8T87 - chains A and B; structure by X-ray diffraction, 1.62 A resolution.

# Chain A (and B)
Molecule: Fluorophosphonate-binding serine hydrolase E
Source organism: Staphylococcus aureus USA300-0114
Notes: EC 3.-.-.-; chain B of this document is another copy of the same molecule, construct and numbering; everything in this record applies to it too
UniProt: Q2FDS6 (Y2518_STAA3); numbering as in UniProt (aligned over 1-276)
Amino-acid sequence (279 residues; numbered -2 to 276; the number before each row is that of its first residue; numbers below 1 keep their minus sign (Gly-2 is residue -2)):
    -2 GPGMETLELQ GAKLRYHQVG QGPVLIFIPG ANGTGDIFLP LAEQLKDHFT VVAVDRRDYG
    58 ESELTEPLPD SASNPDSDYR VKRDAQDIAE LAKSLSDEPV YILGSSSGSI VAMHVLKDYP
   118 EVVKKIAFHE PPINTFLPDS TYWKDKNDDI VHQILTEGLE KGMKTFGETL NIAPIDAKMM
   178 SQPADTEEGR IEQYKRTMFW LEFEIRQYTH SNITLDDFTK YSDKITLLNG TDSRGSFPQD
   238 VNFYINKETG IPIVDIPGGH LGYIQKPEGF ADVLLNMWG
Not modelled in the structure: -2 to -1
Construct notes: expression tag (-2 to 0)
Ion coordination: Mg2+ site 1 near Gln7 (its only coordinating residue here); Mg2+ site 2: Met274 (shared with Met274(B) of chain B)
From the paper describing this entry:
  - mutagenesis - S103A: abolished catalytic activity
  - catalytic residues: Ser103, Glu127, His257
  - self-association interface (contacts with another copy of this molecule); pairs are residue here / residue on that copy: Ser103-His257, Ser137
  - mutagenesis - S103A: unchanged binding to probe 8

# Chain A / chain B interface
Pairs across the interface - 290 pairs, chain A then chain B:
  Leu22(A) - Trp275(B)  hydrophobic
  Phe24(A) - Leu271(B)  hydrophobic
  Ala28(A) - Trp197(B)
  Asn29(A) - Arg193(B)  hydrogen bond (backbone-side chain)
  Thr31(A) - Arg193(B)  hydrogen bond
  Ile34(A) - Tyr260(B)  hydrophobic
  Ile34(A) - Ile261(B)
  Phe35(A) - Tyr260(B)  hydrophobic
  Pro37(A) - Ile261(B)  hydrophobic
  Pro37(A) - Pro264(B)
  Leu38(A) - Tyr260(B)  hydrophobic
  Leu38(A) - Pro264(B)
  Leu38(A) - Phe267(B)  hydrophobic
  Leu38(A) - Ala268(B)
  Gln41(A) - Pro264(B)
  Gln41(A) - Glu265(B)
  Gln41(A) - Ala268(B)
  Leu42(A) - Ala268(B)  hydrophobic
  Leu42(A) - Leu272(B)  hydrophobic
  His45(A) - Leu272(B)
  Phe46(A) - Leu272(B)  hydrophobic
  Phe46(A) - Trp275(B)
  Phe46(A) - Gly276(B)
  Arg53(A) - Glu201(B)  salt bridge
  Arg53(A) - Tyr205(B)
  Asp55(A) - Phe196(B)
  Tyr56(A) - Arg193(B)
  Tyr56(A) - Phe196(B)
  Tyr56(A) - Trp197(B)
  Tyr56(A) - Glu201(B)  hydrogen bond
  Leu65(A) - Phe196(B)  hydrophobic
  Ala69(A) - Phe200(B)
  Ala69(A) - Gln204(B)  hydrogen bond (backbone-side chain)
  Ser70(A) - Glu199(B)  hydrogen bond
  Ser70(A) - Phe200(B)
  Ser70(A) - Arg203(B)
  Ser70(A) - Gln204(B)
  Asn71(A) - Gln204(B)  hydrogen bond (backbone-side chain)
  Pro72(A) - Arg203(B)
  Pro72(A) - Gln204(B)
  Ser74(A) - Gln204(B)
  Arg77(A) - Phe196(B)
  Arg77(A) - Phe200(B)  hydrogen bond (side chain-backbone)
  Arg77(A) - Glu201(B)  salt bridge
  Arg77(A) - Tyr205(B)  hydrogen bond (backbone-side chain)
  Val78(A) - Tyr205(B)
  Asp81(A) - Tyr205(B)  hydrogen bond
  Tyr98(A) - Trp275(B)  hydrophobic
  Ile99(A) - Trp275(B)
  Leu100(A) - Leu225(B)  hydrophobic
  Leu100(A) - Leu271(B)  hydrophobic
  Ser102(A) - His257(B)
  Ser102(A) - Tyr260(B)
  Ser103(A) - His257(B)  hydrogen bond
  Ser104(A) - Glu201(B)  hydrogen bond
  Ser104(A) - Tyr205(B)
  Ile107(A) - Tyr205(B)
  Ile107(A) - Thr206(B)
  Ile107(A) - Ser208(B)
  Val108(A) - Tyr205(B)  hydrophobic
  Met110(A) - Ile210(B)  hydrophobic
  Met110(A) - Phe215(B)  hydrophobic
  His111(A) - Ser208(B)  hydrogen bond
  His111(A) - Ile210(B)
  Leu113(A) - Tyr218(B)  hydrophobic
  Leu113(A) - Ile222(B)  hydrophobic
  Lys114(A) - Asn209(B)  hydrogen bond (side chain-backbone)
  Lys114(A) - Asp214(B)  salt bridge
  Pro117(A) - Tyr218(B)
  Val120(A) - Lys221(B)  hydrogen bond (backbone-side chain)
  Lys121(A) - Lys221(B)
  Lys122(A) - Asp220(B)  hydrogen bond (side chain-backbone)
  Lys122(A) - Lys221(B)
  Lys122(A) - Trp275(B)
  Ile123(A) - Lys221(B)  hydrogen bond (backbone-backbone)
  Ile123(A) - Ile222(B)
  Ile123(A) - Thr223(B)  hydrogen bond (backbone-backbone)
  Ile123(A) - Trp275(B)
  Ala124(A) - Thr223(B)
  Ala124(A) - Leu225(B)  hydrophobic
  Ala124(A) - Trp275(B)  hydrophobic
  Phe125(A) - Phe215(B)  hydrophobic
  Phe125(A) - Ile222(B)  hydrophobic
  Phe125(A) - Thr223(B)  hydrogen bond (backbone-backbone)
  Phe125(A) - Leu224(B)
  Phe125(A) - Leu225(B)  hydrogen bond (backbone-backbone)
  Phe125(A) - Asn239(B)
  His126(A) - Leu225(B)
  His126(A) - Ile253(B)
  His126(A) - Gly256(B)
  His126(A) - His257(B)
  His126(A) - Phe267(B)
  Glu127(A) - Leu225(B)  hydrogen bond (backbone-backbone)
  Glu127(A) - Asn226(B)
  Glu127(A) - Gly227(B)  hydrogen bond (side chain-backbone)
  Glu127(A) - Ser230(B)  hydrogen bond
  Glu127(A) - Pro235(B)
  Glu127(A) - Gln236(B)  hydrogen bond
  Glu127(A) - Asn239(B)
  Glu127(A) - His257(B)  salt bridge
  Pro128(A) - Pro235(B)
  Pro128(A) - Val238(B)
  Pro128(A) - Asn239(B)
  Pro129(A) - Thr206(B)
  Pro129(A) - Phe234(B)
  Ile130(A) - Thr206(B)
  Ile130(A) - Ser208(B)
  Ile130(A) - Ile210(B)  hydrophobic
  Ile130(A) - Val238(B)
  Asn131(A) - Thr206(B)  hydrogen bond (backbone-backbone)
  Asn131(A) - His207(B)  hydrogen bond
  Thr132(A) - Thr206(B)  hydrogen bond (side chain-backbone)
  Thr132(A) - His207(B)
  Thr132(A) - Ser208(B)  hydrogen bond (side chain-backbone)
  Phe133(A) - Ile210(B)
  Phe133(A) - Leu212(B)  hydrophobic
  Phe133(A) - Phe215(B)  hydrophobic
  Phe133(A) - Tyr241(B)
  Phe133(A) - Ile242(B)  hydrophobic
  Leu134(A) - Phe234(B)  hydrophobic
  Leu134(A) - Tyr241(B)  hydrophobic
  Pro135(A) - Tyr241(B)
  Ser137(A) - His207(B)
  Trp140(A) - Thr166(B)
  Trp140(A) - Phe234(B)  hydrophobic
  Lys141(A) - His207(B)
  Lys143(A) - Thr166(B)
  Asn144(A) - Phe163(B)
  Asn144(A) - Ile202(B)
  Asn144(A) - Thr206(B)  hydrogen bond
  Asp145(A) - Arg203(B)
  Ile147(A) - Gly159(B)
  Ile147(A) - Thr162(B)
  Ile147(A) - Phe163(B)  hydrophobic
  Val148(A) - Leu198(B)
  Val148(A) - Ile202(B)  hydrophobic
  Val148(A) - Arg203(B)
  Gln150(A) - Gly159(B)
  Ile151(A) - Gly155(B)
  Ile151(A) - Leu156(B)  hydrophobic
  Ile151(A) - Gly159(B)
  Ile151(A) - Met160(B)  hydrophobic
  Ile151(A) - Leu198(B)  hydrophobic
  Leu152(A) - Met195(B)  hydrophobic
  Leu152(A) - Leu198(B)  hydrophobic
  Leu152(A) - Glu199(B)
  Gly155(A) - Ile151(B)
  Gly159(A) - Ile147(B)
  Gly159(A) - Ile151(B)
  Thr162(A) - Ile147(B)
  Phe163(A) - Asn144(B)
  Phe163(A) - Ile147(B)  hydrophobic
  Thr166(A) - Trp140(B)
  Thr166(A) - Ile147(B)
  Tyr191(A) - Glu199(B)
  Lys192(A) - Glu199(B)
  Lys192(A) - Phe200(B)
  Arg193(A) - Ala28(B)  hydrogen bond (side chain-backbone)
  Arg193(A) - Asn29(B)
  Arg193(A) - Tyr56(B)
  Met195(A) - Leu152(B)  hydrophobic
  Phe196(A) - Asp55(B)
  Phe196(A) - Tyr56(B)
  Phe196(A) - Leu65(B)  hydrophobic
  Phe196(A) - Arg77(B)
  Trp197(A) - Ala28(B)
  Leu198(A) - Val148(B)
  Leu198(A) - Ile151(B)  hydrophobic
  Glu199(A) - Ser70(B)  hydrogen bond
  Glu199(A) - Leu152(B)
  Glu199(A) - Lys192(B)
  Phe200(A) - Leu65(B)  hydrophobic
  Phe200(A) - Ala69(B)
  Phe200(A) - Ser70(B)
  Phe200(A) - Arg77(B)  hydrogen bond (backbone-side chain)
  Glu201(A) - Arg53(B)  salt bridge
  Glu201(A) - Tyr56(B)  hydrogen bond
  Glu201(A) - Arg77(B)  salt bridge
  Glu201(A) - Ser104(B)  hydrogen bond
  Ile202(A) - Asn144(B)
  Ile202(A) - Val148(B)  hydrophobic
  Arg203(A) - Ser70(B)
  Arg203(A) - Pro72(B)
  Arg203(A) - Asp145(B)
  Arg203(A) - Val148(B)
  Gln204(A) - Ala69(B)  hydrogen bond (side chain-backbone)
  Gln204(A) - Ser70(B)
  Gln204(A) - Asn71(B)  hydrogen bond (side chain-backbone)
  Gln204(A) - Pro72(B)
  Gln204(A) - Ser74(B)
  Tyr205(A) - Arg53(B)
  Tyr205(A) - Arg77(B)  hydrogen bond
  Tyr205(A) - Val78(B)
  Tyr205(A) - Asp81(B)  hydrogen bond
  Tyr205(A) - Ile107(B)
  Tyr205(A) - Val108(B)  hydrophobic
  Thr206(A) - Pro129(B)
  Thr206(A) - Ile130(B)
  Thr206(A) - Asn131(B)  hydrogen bond (backbone-backbone)
  Thr206(A) - Thr132(B)  hydrogen bond (backbone-side chain)
  Thr206(A) - Asn144(B)  hydrogen bond
  His207(A) - Asn131(B)  hydrogen bond
  His207(A) - Thr132(B)
  His207(A) - Ser137(B)
  His207(A) - Lys141(B)
  Ser208(A) - Ile107(B)
  Ser208(A) - His111(B)  hydrogen bond
  Ser208(A) - Ile130(B)
  Ser208(A) - Thr132(B)  hydrogen bond (backbone-side chain)
  Asn209(A) - His111(B)
  Asn209(A) - Lys114(B)  hydrogen bond (backbone-side chain)
  Ile210(A) - Met110(B)  hydrophobic
  Ile210(A) - His111(B)
  Ile210(A) - Ile130(B)  hydrophobic
  Ile210(A) - Phe133(B)
  Asp214(A) - Lys114(B)  salt bridge
  Phe215(A) - Met110(B)  hydrophobic
  Phe215(A) - Phe125(B)  hydrophobic
  Phe215(A) - Phe133(B)  hydrophobic
  Tyr218(A) - Leu113(B)  hydrophobic
  Tyr218(A) - Pro117(B)
  Asp220(A) - Lys122(B)  hydrogen bond (backbone-side chain)
  Lys221(A) - Val120(B)
  Lys221(A) - Lys121(B)  hydrogen bond (side chain-backbone)
  Lys221(A) - Lys122(B)
  Lys221(A) - Ile123(B)  hydrogen bond (backbone-backbone)
  Ile222(A) - Leu113(B)  hydrophobic
  Ile222(A) - Ile123(B)
  Ile222(A) - Phe125(B)  hydrophobic
  Thr223(A) - Ile123(B)  hydrogen bond (backbone-backbone)
  Thr223(A) - Ala124(B)
  Thr223(A) - Phe125(B)  hydrogen bond (backbone-backbone)
  Leu224(A) - Phe125(B)
  Leu225(A) - Leu100(B)  hydrophobic
  Leu225(A) - Ala124(B)  hydrophobic
  Leu225(A) - Phe125(B)  hydrogen bond (backbone-backbone)
  Leu225(A) - His126(B)
  Leu225(A) - Glu127(B)  hydrogen bond (backbone-backbone)
  Asn226(A) - Glu127(B)
  Gly227(A) - Glu127(B)  hydrogen bond (backbone-side chain)
  Ser230(A) - Glu127(B)  hydrogen bond
  Phe234(A) - Pro129(B)
  Phe234(A) - Leu134(B)  hydrophobic
  Phe234(A) - Trp140(B)
  Pro235(A) - Glu127(B)
  Pro235(A) - Pro128(B)
  Gln236(A) - Glu127(B)  hydrogen bond
  Val238(A) - Pro128(B)
  Val238(A) - Ile130(B)
  Val238(A) - Phe133(B)  hydrophobic
  Asn239(A) - Phe125(B)
  Asn239(A) - Glu127(B)
  Asn239(A) - Pro128(B)
  Tyr241(A) - Phe133(B)
  Tyr241(A) - Leu134(B)  hydrophobic
  Tyr241(A) - Pro135(B)
  Ile242(A) - Phe133(B)  hydrophobic
  Ile253(A) - His126(B)
  Gly256(A) - His126(B)
  His257(A) - Ser102(B)
  His257(A) - Ser103(B)  hydrogen bond
  His257(A) - His126(B)
  His257(A) - Glu127(B)  salt bridge
  Tyr260(A) - Ile34(B)  hydrophobic
  Tyr260(A) - Phe35(B)  hydrophobic
  Tyr260(A) - Leu38(B)
  Tyr260(A) - Ser102(B)
  Ile261(A) - Ile34(B)
  Ile261(A) - Pro37(B)  hydrophobic
  Pro264(A) - Pro37(B)
  Pro264(A) - Leu38(B)
  Pro264(A) - Gln41(B)
  Glu265(A) - Gln41(B)
  Phe267(A) - Leu38(B)  hydrophobic
  Phe267(A) - His126(B)
  Ala268(A) - Leu38(B)
  Ala268(A) - Gln41(B)
  Ala268(A) - Leu42(B)  hydrophobic
  Leu271(A) - Leu100(B)  hydrophobic
  Leu272(A) - Leu42(B)  hydrophobic
  Leu272(A) - His45(B)
  Leu272(A) - Phe46(B)  hydrophobic
  Trp275(A) - Leu22(B)  hydrophobic
  Trp275(A) - Tyr98(B)  hydrophobic
  Trp275(A) - Ile99(B)
  Trp275(A) - Lys122(B)
  Trp275(A) - Ile123(B)
  Trp275(A) - Ala124(B)  hydrophobic
  Gly276(A) - His45(B)
  Gly276(A) - Phe46(B)
Interface residues without a listed pair, chain A (131 interface residues in all): Gly27, Tyr139, Leu156, Met160, Leu167, Thr211, Leu212, Ser233, Leu258, Met274
Interface residues without a listed pair, chain B (129 interface residues in all): Phe24, Gly27, Lys143, Gln150, Leu167, Thr211, Ser233, Leu258, Gly259, Met274

# Overview
131 residues of chain A and 129 residues of chain B are in contact; the contacts include 55 hydrogen bonds and
8 salt bridges. Among the polar pairs are Arg53(A)-Glu201(B), Arg77(A)-Glu201(B) and Lys114(A)-Asp214(B). From
the paper: catalytic residues Ser103(A), Glu127(A) and His257(A); S103A of chain A abolishes catalytic
activity.
Chain A and chain B are both Fluorophosphonate-binding serine hydrolase E (Staphylococcus aureus USA300-0114);
the structure, FphE, Staphylococcus aureus fluorophosphonate-binding serine hydrolases E, unbound dimer
crystal form 1, was determined by X-ray diffraction, deposited together with 8T88.
